5HHQ - chains A and C of the 3 polymer chains in the assembly; structure by X-ray diffraction, 2.10 A resolution.

# Chain A
Molecule: HLA class I histocompatibility antigen, A-2 alpha chain
Organism: Homo sapiens
Reference sequence: P01892 (1A02_HUMAN); residues 1-274 here correspond to UniProt positions 25-298 (UniProt number = residue number + 24)
Sequence (274 residues; row label = number of the first residue in the row):
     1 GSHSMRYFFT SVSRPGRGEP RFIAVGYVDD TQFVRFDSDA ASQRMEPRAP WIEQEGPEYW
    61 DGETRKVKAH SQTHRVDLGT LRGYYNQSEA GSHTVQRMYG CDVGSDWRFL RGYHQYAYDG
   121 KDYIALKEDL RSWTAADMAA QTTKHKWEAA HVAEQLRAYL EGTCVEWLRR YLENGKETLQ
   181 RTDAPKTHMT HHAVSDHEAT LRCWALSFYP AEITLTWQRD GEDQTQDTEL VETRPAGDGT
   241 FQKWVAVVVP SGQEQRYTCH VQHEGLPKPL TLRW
Disulfide bonds: Cys101-Cys164, Cys203-Cys259
Sequence notes: conflict Val245 (Ala269 in P01892)

# Chain C
Molecule: M1-L3W, giwgfvftl
Sequence (9 residues; each row starts with the number of its first residue):
     1 GIWGFVFTL

# Chain A / chain C interface
Residue-residue contacts - 38 pairs, chain A then chain C:
  Met5(A) with Gly1(C)
  Tyr7(A) with Gly1(C), hydrogen bond (side chain-backbone); Ile2(C), hydrophobic
  Glu63(A) with Gly1(C); Ile2(C), hydrogen bond (side chain-backbone)
  Lys66(A) with Ile2(C), hydrogen bond (side chain-backbone); Trp3(C); Gly4(C)
  Val67(A) with Ile2(C)
  His70(A) with Ile2(C); Trp3(C); Val6(C)
  Thr73(A) with Val6(C); Phe7(C); Thr8(C)
  Asp77(A) with Thr8(C); Leu9(C), hydrogen bond (side chain-backbone)
  Leu81(A) with Leu9(C), hydrophobic
  Tyr84(A) with Leu9(C)
  Tyr99(A) with Ile2(C); Trp3(C), hydrogen bond (side chain-backbone)
  Tyr116(A) with Leu9(C), hydrophobic
  Tyr123(A) with Leu9(C), hydrophobic
  Thr143(A) with Leu9(C), hydrogen bond (side chain-backbone)
  Lys146(A) with Thr8(C); Leu9(C)
  Trp147(A) with Phe7(C); Thr8(C), hydrogen bond (side chain-backbone); Leu9(C), hydrophobic
  Val152(A) with Phe7(C), hydrophobic
  Gln155(A) with Trp3(C); Phe7(C)
  Leu156(A) with Trp3(C), hydrophobic
  Tyr159(A) with Gly1(C), hydrogen bond (side chain-backbone); Ile2(C); Trp3(C)
  Trp167(A) with Gly1(C)
  Tyr171(A) with Gly1(C), hydrogen bond (side chain-backbone)
Interface residues without a listed pair, chain A (29 interface residues in all): Phe9, Met45, Tyr59, Ala69, Val76, Arg97, His114

# In short
29 residues of chain A face 8 of chain C across their interface, with 9 hydrogen bonds. Among the polar pairs
are Tyr7(A)-Gly1(C), Glu63(A)-Ile2(C) and Lys66(A)-Ile2(C).
Here chain A is HLA class I histocompatibility antigen, A-2 alpha chain (Homo sapiens) and chain C is M1-L3W,
giwgfvftl. Entry 5HHQ (Crystal Structure of HLA-A*0201 in complex with M1-L3W) was determined by X-ray
diffraction, deposited together with 5HHM, 5HHN, 5HHO and 5HHP.
